Entry 2W6H (X-ray diffraction, 5.00 A resolution (low resolution: residue-level contacts below are approximate; hydrogen-bond / salt-bridge calls are withheld)); this record covers chains E and G of the 9 polymer chains in the assembly.

Chain E:
Protein: ATP synthase subunit beta, mitochondrial
Source organism: Bos taurus
Notes: EC 3.6.3.14
UniProtKB: P00829 (ATPB_BOVIN); residues -49 to 478 here correspond to UniProt positions 1-528 (UniProt number = residue number + 50)
Amino-acid sequence (528 residues; each row starts with the number of its first residue; numbers below 1 keep their minus sign (Met-49 is residue -49)):
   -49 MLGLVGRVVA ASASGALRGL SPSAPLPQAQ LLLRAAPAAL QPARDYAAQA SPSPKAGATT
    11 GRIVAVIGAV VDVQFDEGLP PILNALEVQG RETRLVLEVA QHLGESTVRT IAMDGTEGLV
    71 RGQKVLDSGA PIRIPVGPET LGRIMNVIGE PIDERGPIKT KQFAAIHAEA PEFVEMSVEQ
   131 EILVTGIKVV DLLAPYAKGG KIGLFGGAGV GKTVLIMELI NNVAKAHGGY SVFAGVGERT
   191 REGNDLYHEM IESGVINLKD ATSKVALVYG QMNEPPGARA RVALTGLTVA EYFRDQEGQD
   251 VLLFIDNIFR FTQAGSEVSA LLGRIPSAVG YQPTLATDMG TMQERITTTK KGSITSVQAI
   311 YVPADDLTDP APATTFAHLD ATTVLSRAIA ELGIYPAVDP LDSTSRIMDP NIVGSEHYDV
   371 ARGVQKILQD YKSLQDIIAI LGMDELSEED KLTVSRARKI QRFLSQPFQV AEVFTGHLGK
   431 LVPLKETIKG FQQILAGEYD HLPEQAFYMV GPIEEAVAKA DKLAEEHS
Not modelled in the structure: -49 to 8, 475-478
Curated features (UniProtKB/Swiss-Prot):
  - binding site (ADP): Gly159, Val160, Gly161, Lys162, Thr163, Val164
  - binding site (ATP): Gly159, Gly161, Lys162, Thr163, Val164, Arg189
  - binding site (phosphate): Gly159, Val160, Gly161, Lys162, Thr163
  - binding site (Mg(2+)): Thr163, Glu188
  - modified residue: Lys74 (N6-acetyllysine), Lys111 (N6-acetyllysine), Lys148 (N6-acetyllysine), Lys209 (N6-acetyllysine), Lys214 (N6-acetyllysine), Thr262 (Phosphothreonine), Ser365 (Phosphoserine), Lys376 (N6-acetyllysine), Ser383 (Phosphoserine), Lys430 (N6-acetyllysine), Lys435 (N6-acetyllysine), Lys472 (N6-acetyllysine)
  - glycosylation: Ser56 (O-linked (GlcNAc) serine)

Chain G:
Protein: ATP synthase subunit gamma, mitochondrial
Source organism: Bos taurus
Notes: EC 3.6.3.14
UniProtKB: P05631 (ATPG_BOVIN); residues -24 to 273 here correspond to UniProt positions 1-298 (UniProt number = residue number + 25)
Amino-acid sequence (298 residues; each row starts with the number of its first residue; numbers below 1 keep their minus sign (Met-24 is residue -24)):
   -24 MFSRAGVAGL SAWTVQPQWI QVRNMATLKD ITRRLKSIKN IQKITKSMKM VAAAKYARAE
    36 RELKPARVYG VGSLALYEKA DIKTPEDKKK HLIIGVSSDR GLCGAIHSSV AKQMKSEAAN
    96 LAAAGKEVKI IGVGDKIRSI LHRTHSDQFL VTFKEVGRRP PTFGDASVIA LELLNSGYEF
   156 DEGSIIFNRF RSVISYKTEE KPIFSLDTIS SAESMSIYDD IDADVLRNYQ EYSLANIIYY
   216 SLKESTTSEQ SARMTAMDNA SKNASEMIDK LTLTFNRTRQ AVITKELIEI ISGAAALD
Not modelled in the structure: -24 to 0, 62-66, 97-100, 273
Curated features (UniProtKB/Swiss-Prot):
  - modified residue: Lys14 (N6-acetyllysine), Lys24 (N6-succinyllysine), Lys30 (N6-acetyllysine), Lys90 (N6-acetyllysine), Ser121 (Phosphoserine), Lys129 (N6-acetyllysine), Lys172 (N6-acetyllysine), Lys245 (N6-succinyllysine)

Interface between chain E and chain G:
Residue-residue contacts (20; chain E residue first):
  Ala278(E) - Thr259(G)
  Val279(E) - Gln255(G)
  Val279(E) - Ile258(G)
  Val279(E) - Thr259(G)
  Gly280(E) - Leu262(G)
  Ala314(E) - Asn251(G)
  Ala314(E) - Arg254(G)
  Asp316(E) - Asn251(G)
  Asp316(E) - Arg254(G)
  Asp316(E) - Gln255(G)
  Thr318(E) - Gln255(G)
  Asp319(E) - Arg254(G)
  Asp319(E) - Gln255(G)
  Pro320(E) - Gln255(G)
  Asp386(E) - Lys21(G)
  Asp386(E) - Met25(G)
  Ile390(E) - Met25(G)
  Leu391(E) - Met25(G)
  Leu391(E) - Ala29(G)
  Glu395(E) - Arg36(G)
Also at the interface, not in a pair above, chain E (15 interface residues in all): Pro276, Pro313, Asp315
Also at the interface, not in a pair above, chain G (11 interface residues in all): Ile266

In short:
Chain E and chain G form an interface of 15 and 11 residues respectively. Curated annotation (UniProt) lists 6
ADP-binding residues, 6 ATP-binding residues, 5 phosphate-binding residues and Mg2+-binding residues Thr163(E)
and Glu188(E) on chain E.
Here chain E is ATP synthase subunit beta, mitochondrial and chain G is ATP synthase subunit gamma,
mitochondrial, both from Bos taurus. Entry 2W6H (Low resolution structures of bovine mitochondrial F1-ATPase
during controlled dehydration: Hydration State 4A) was determined by X-ray diffraction (same publication as
2W6E, 2W6F, 2W6G, 2W6I and 2W6J).
